PDB entry 7U6V | electron microscopy, 4.10 A resolution (low resolution: residue-level contacts below are approximate; hydrogen-bond / salt-bridge calls are withheld) | chains A and D of the 7 polymer chains in the assembly

[Chain A]
Protein: Shiga toxin 2a subunit A (Stx2A)
Source organism: Shigella dysenteriae
Notes: EC 3.2.2.22
UniProt: G8GWP6 (G8GWP6_9CAUD); residues 1-297 here correspond to UniProt positions 23-319 (UniProt number = residue number + 22)
Chain sequence (297 residues; row label = number of the first residue in the row):
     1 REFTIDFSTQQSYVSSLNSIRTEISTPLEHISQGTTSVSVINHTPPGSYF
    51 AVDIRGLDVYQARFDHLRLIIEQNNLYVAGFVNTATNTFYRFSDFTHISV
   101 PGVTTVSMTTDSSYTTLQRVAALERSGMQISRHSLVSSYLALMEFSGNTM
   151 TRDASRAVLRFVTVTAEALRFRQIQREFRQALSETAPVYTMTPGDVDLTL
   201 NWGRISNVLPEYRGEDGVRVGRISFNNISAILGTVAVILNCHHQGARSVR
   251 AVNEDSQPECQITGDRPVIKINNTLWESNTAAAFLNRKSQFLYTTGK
Unresolved in the structure: 243-257
Disulfides: Cys-241/Cys-260
What the authors report for this chain:
  - catalytic residues: Tyr-77
  - conformationally variable residues (loop rearrangement, order/disorder transition): Pro-27 to Ser-39, Ile-54 to Leu-67, Leu-182 to Pro-187, Cys-241 to His-243, Ser-256 to Cys-260

[Chain D]
Protein: Shiga toxin 2a subunit B (Stx2B)
Source organism: Shigella dysenteriae
Chain sequence (70 residues; row label = number of the first residue in the row):
     1 ADCAKGKIEFSKYNEDDTFTVKVDGKEYWTSRWNLQPLLQSAQLTGMTVT
    51 IKSSTCESGSGFAEVQFNND
Unresolved in the structure: 58
Disulfides: Cys-3/Cys-56

[How chain A and chain D interact]
Pairs across the interface - 16 pairs, chain A then chain D:
  Leu-200(A) with Asp-70(D)
  Arg-222(A) with Asn-69(D)
  Asn-279(A) with Leu-44(D); Thr-45(D)
  Ala-282(A) with Leu-44(D)
  Ala-283(A) with Gln-40(D); Ser-41(D); Leu-44(D)
  Asn-286(A) with Pro-37(D); Gln-40(D)
  Lys-288(A) with Trp-33(D); Gln-36(D); Pro-37(D)
  Leu-292(A) with Trp-33(D)
  Tyr-293(A) with Trp-33(D); Asn-34(D)
Other interface residues (no listed pair), chain A (10 interface residues in all): Thr-280

[In short]
The chain A/chain D interface involves 10 residues from each chain. The paper reports the catalytic residue
Tyr-77(A); conformational variability at Pro-27(A), Ile-54(A) and Leu-182(A) among others.
Here chain A is Shiga toxin 2a subunit A (Stx2A) and chain D is Shiga toxin 2a subunit B (Stx2B), both from
Shigella dysenteriae. Entry 7U6V (Cryo-EM structure of Shiga toxin 2 in complex with the native ribosomal
P-stalk) was determined by electron microscopy.
